Entry 4KZJ (X-ray diffraction, 2.12 A resolution); this record covers chain B.

Chain B:
Name: Nuclear receptor subfamily 4 group A member 1
Organism: Homo sapiens
Notes: fragment: ligand binding domain
Reference sequence: P22736 (NR4A1_HUMAN); residues 20-267 here correspond to UniProt positions 351-598 (UniProt number = residue number + 331)
Chain sequence (257 residues; numbered 19 to 275; the number before each row is that of its first residue):
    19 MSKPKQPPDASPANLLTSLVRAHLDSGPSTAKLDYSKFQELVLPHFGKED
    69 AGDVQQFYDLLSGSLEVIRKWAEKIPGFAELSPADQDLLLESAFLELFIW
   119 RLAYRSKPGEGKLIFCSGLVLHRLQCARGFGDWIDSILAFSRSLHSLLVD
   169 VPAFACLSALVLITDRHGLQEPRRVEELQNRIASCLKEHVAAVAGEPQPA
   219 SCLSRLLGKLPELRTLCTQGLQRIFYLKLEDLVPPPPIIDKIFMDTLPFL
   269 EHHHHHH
Unresolved in the structure: 19-30, 64-66, 213-217, 268-275
Sequence notes: expression tag (19, 268-275); engineered mutation Trp118 (Leu449 in P22736)
Curated features (UniProtKB/Swiss-Prot):
  - region: Pro190 to Gly213 (Binds lipopolysaccharide), Pro253 to Thr264 (AF-2)
  - modified residue: Ser20 (Phosphoserine)

Overview:
Chain B is Nuclear receptor subfamily 4 group A member 1 (Homo sapiens); the structure, Crystal Structure of
TR3 LBD L449W Mutant, was determined by X-ray diffraction (same publication as 4JGV, 4KZI and 4KZM).
